PDB entry 9I81 | electron microscopy, 2.98 A resolution | chains B and C of the 4 polymer chains in the assembly

== Chain B ==
Name: Non-structural protein 8
Source organism: Severe acute respiratory syndrome coronavirus 2
Reference sequence: P0DTD1 (R1AB_SARS2); residues 1-198 here correspond to UniProt positions 3943-4140 (UniProt number = residue number + 3942)
Chain sequence (217 residues; row label = number of the first residue in the row; numbers below 1 keep their minus sign (Met-18 is residue -18)):
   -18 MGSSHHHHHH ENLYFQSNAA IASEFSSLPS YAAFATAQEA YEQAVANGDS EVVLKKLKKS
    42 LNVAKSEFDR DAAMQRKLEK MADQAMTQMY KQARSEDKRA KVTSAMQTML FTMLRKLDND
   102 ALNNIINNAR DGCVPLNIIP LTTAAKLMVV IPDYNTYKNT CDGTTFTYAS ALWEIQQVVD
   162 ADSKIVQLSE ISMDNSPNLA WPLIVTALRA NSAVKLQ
Disordered / not traced: -18 to 77, 192-198
Sequence notes: initiating methionine (-18); expression tag (-17 to 0)
Curated features (UniProtKB/Swiss-Prot):
  - site: Gln198 (Cleavage)

== Chain C ==
Name: Non-structural protein 7
Source organism: Severe acute respiratory syndrome coronavirus 2
Reference sequence: P0DTD1 (R1AB_SARS2); residues 1-81 here correspond to UniProt positions 3860-3940 (UniProt number = residue number + 3859)
Chain sequence (84 residues; numbered -2 to 81; the number before each row is that of its first residue; numbers below 1 keep their minus sign (Ser-2 is residue -2)):
    -2 SNASKMSDVK CTSVVLLSVL QQLRVESSSK LWAQCVQLHN DILLAKDTTE AFEKMVSLLS
    58 VLLSMQGAVD INKLCEEMLD NRAT
Disordered / not traced: -2 to 1, 72-81
Sequence notes: expression tag (-2 to 0)

== Chain B / chain C interface ==
Contacting residue pairs (6):
  Asp163(B) - Ser24(C)
  Asp163(B) - Ser25(C)
  Asp163(B) - Ser26(C)  hydrogen bond (side chain-backbone)
  Asn179(B) - Lys27(C)  hydrogen bond (backbone-side chain)
  Ala181(B) - Lys27(C)
  Trp182(B) - Ser26(C)
Interface residues without a listed pair, chain B (8 interface residues in all): Ala162, Lys165, Pro178, Leu180

== Overview ==
8 residues of chain B face 4 of chain C across their interface; the contacts include 2 hydrogen bonds. Among
the polar pairs are Asp163(B)-Ser26(C) and Asn179(B)-Lys27(C).
Chain B is Non-structural protein 8 and chain C is Non-structural protein 7, both from Severe acute
respiratory syndrome coronavirus 2; the structure, SARS-CoV-2 RdRp bound to a stack of three HeE1-2Tyr
molecules, was determined by electron microscopy.
